PDB entry 6KQD | X-ray diffraction, 3.30 A resolution | chains B and D of the 9 polymer chains in the assembly

Chain B:
Name: DNA-directed RNA polymerase subunit alpha
From: Thermus thermophilus (strain HB8 / ATCC 27634 / DSM 579)
Notes: EC 2.7.7.6
UniProt: Q5SHR6 (RPOA_THET8); residue numbers follow UniProt; this construct covers 1-315
Chain sequence (315 residues; each row starts with the number of its first residue):
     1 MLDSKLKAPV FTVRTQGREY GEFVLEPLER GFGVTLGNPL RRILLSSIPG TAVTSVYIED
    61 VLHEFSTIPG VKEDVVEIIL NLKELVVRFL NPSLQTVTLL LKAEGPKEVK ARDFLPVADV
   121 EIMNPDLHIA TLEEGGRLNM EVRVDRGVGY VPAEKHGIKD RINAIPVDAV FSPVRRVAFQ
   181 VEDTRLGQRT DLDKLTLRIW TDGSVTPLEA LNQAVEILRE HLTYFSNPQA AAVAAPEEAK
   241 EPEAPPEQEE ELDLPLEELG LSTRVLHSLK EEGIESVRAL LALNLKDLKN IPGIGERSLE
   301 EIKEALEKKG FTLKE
Disordered / not traced: 1-6, 229-315
Ion coordination: Mg2+: D183, D193

Chain D:
Name: DNA-directed RNA polymerase subunit beta'
From: Thermus thermophilus (strain HB8 / ATCC 27634 / DSM 579)
Notes: EC 2.7.7.6
UniProt: Q8RQE8 (RPOC_THET8); numbering as in UniProt (aligned over 1-1524)
Chain sequence (1524 residues; row label = number of the first residue in the row):
     1 MKKEVRKVRI ALASPEKIRS WSYGEVEKPE TINYRTLKPE RDGLFDERIF GPIKDYECAC
    61 GKYKRQRFEG KVCERCGVEV TKSIVRRYRM GHIELATPAA HIWFVKDVPS KIGTLLDLSA
   121 TELEQVLYFS KYIVLDPKGA ILNGVPVEKR QLLTDEEYRE LRYGKQETYP LPPGVDALVK
   181 DGEEVVKGQE LAPGVVSRLD GVALYRFPRR VRVEYVKKER AGLRLPLAAW VEKEAYKPGE
   241 ILAELPEPYL FRAEEEGVVE LKELEEGAFL VLRREDEPVA TYFLPVGMTP LVVHGEIVEK
   301 GQPLAEAKGL LRMPRQVRAA QVEAEEEGET VYLTLFLEWT EPKDYRVQPH MNVVVPEGAR
   361 VEAGDKIVAA IDPEEEVIAE AEGVVHLHEP ASILVVKARV YPFEDDVEVS TGDRVAPGDV
   421 LADGGKVKSD VYGRVEVDLV RNVVRVVESY DIDARMGAEA IQQLLKELDL EALEKELLEE
   481 MKHPSRARRA KARKRLEVVR AFLDSGNRPE WMILEAVPVL PPDLRPMVQV DGGRFATSDL
   541 NDLYRRLINR NNRLKKLLAQ GAPEIIIRNE KRMLQEAVDA LLDNGRRGAP VTNPGSDRPL
   601 RSLTDILSGK QGRFRQNLLG KRVDYSGRSV IVVGPQLKLH QCGLPKRMAL ELFKPFLLKK
   661 MEEKGIAPNV KAARRMLERQ RDIKDEVWDA LEEVIHGKVV LLNRAPTLHR LGIQAFQPVL
   721 VEGQSIQLHP LVCEAFNADF DGDQMAVHVP LSSFAQAEAR IQMLSAHNLL SPASGEPLAK
   781 PSRDIILGLY YITQVRKEKK GAGLEFATPE EALAAHERGE VALNAPIKVA GRETSVGRLK
   841 YVFANPDEAL LAVAHGIVDL QDVVTVRYMG KRLETSPGRI LFARIVAEAV EDEKVAWELI
   901 QLDVPQEKNS LKDLVYQAFL RLGMEKTARL LDALKYYGFT FSTTSGITIG IDDAVIPEEK
   961 KQYLEEADRK LLQIEQAYEM GFLTDRERYD QILQLWTETT EKVTQAVFKN FEENYPFNPL
  1021 YVMAQSGARG NPQQIRQLCG LRGLMQKPSG ETFEVPVRSS FREGLTVLEY FISSHGARKG
  1081 GADTALRTAD SGYLTRKLVD VTHEIVVREA DCGTTNYISV PLFQPDEVTR SLRLRKRADI
  1141 EAGLYGRVLA REVEVLGVRL EEGRYLSMDD VHLLIKAAEA GEIQEVPVRS PLTCQTRYGV
  1201 CQKCYGYDLS MARPVSIGEA VGIVAAQSIG EPGTQLTMRT FHTGGVAGAA DITQGLPRVI
  1261 ELFEARRPKA KAVISEIDGV VRIEETEEKL SVFVESEGFS KEYKLPKEAR LLVKDGDYVE
  1321 AGQPLTRGAI DPHQLLEAKG PEAVERYLVE EIQKVYRAQG VKLHDKHIEI VVRQMMKYVE
  1381 VTDPGDSRLL EGQVLEKWDV EALNERLIAE GKTPVAWKPL LMGVTKSALS TKSWLSAASF
  1441 QNTTHVLTEA AIAGKKDELI GLKENVILGR LIPAGTGSDF VRFTQVVDQK TLKAIEEARK
  1501 EAVEAKERPA ARRGVKREQP GKQA
Disordered / not traced: 1-2, 1238-1251, 1503-1524
Ion coordination: Zn2+ site 1: C58, C60, C73, C76; Mg2+ site 1: D739, D741, D743 (shared with 1 residue of chain I); Mg2+ site 2 near K840 (its only coordinating residue here); Zn2+ site 2: C1112, C1194, C1201, C1204

Interface between chain B and chain D:
Residue-residue contacts (34):
  L45(B) with L851(D); H855(D), hydrogen bond (backbone-side chain)
  S46(B) with H855(D)
  H63(B) with E810(D), salt bridge
  F65(B) with P809(D), hydrophobic
  D74(B) with R872(D), salt bridge
  V76(B) with R872(D)
  E77(B) with R867(D), salt bridge; R872(D), salt bridge
  L80(B) with V842(D), hydrophobic; A844(D); R867(D)
  N81(B) with R867(D)
  K83(B) with V842(D), hydrogen bond (side chain-backbone); E848(D), salt bridge
  E84(B) with A844(D); N845(D), hydrogen bond; R867(D), salt bridge
  Y150(B) with F843(D); E848(D), hydrogen bond; H855(D)
  P152(B) with I857(D), hydrophobic
  E154(B) with K840(D), salt bridge
  V170(B) with E848(D); L851(D), hydrophobic
  R175(B) with D847(D)
  R176(B) with R884(D); E888(D), salt bridge
  Q180(B) with Y936(D)
  R185(B) with D689(D), salt bridge; E692(D)
  Q188(B) with D685(D)
  T190(B) with E722(D), hydrogen bond
  R198(B) with E888(D), salt bridge
Also at the interface, not in a pair above, chain B (24 interface residues in all): G149, D168
Also at the interface, not in a pair above, chain D (24 interface residues in all): L839, A852, A854

Summary:
The chain B/chain D interface involves 24 residues from each chain, with 5 hydrogen bonds and 10 salt bridges.
Among the polar pairs are H63(B)-E810(D), D74(B)-R872(D) and E77(B)-R867(D). D183(B) and D193(B) form the Mg2+
site.
Here chain B is DNA-directed RNA polymerase subunit alpha and chain D is DNA-directed RNA polymerase subunit
beta', both from Thermus thermophilus (strain HB8 / ATCC 27634 / DSM 579). Entry 6KQD (Thermus thermophilus
initial transcription complex comprising sigma A and 5'-OH RNA of 3 nt) was determined by X-ray diffraction
(same publication as 6KQE, 6KQF, 6KQG, 6KQH, 6KQL, 6KQM and 6 further entries).
